Entry 8OHS (electron microscopy, 4.10 A resolution (low resolution: residue-level contacts below are approximate; hydrogen-bond / salt-bridge calls are withheld)); this record covers chains C and B of the 9 polymer chains in the assembly.

Chain C:
Name: Pyruvate dehydrogenase X component
From: Neurospora crassa
Reference sequence: Q7RWS2 (Q7RWS2_NEUCR); residue numbers follow UniProt; this construct covers 1-426
Chain sequence (426 residues; row label = number of the first residue in the row):
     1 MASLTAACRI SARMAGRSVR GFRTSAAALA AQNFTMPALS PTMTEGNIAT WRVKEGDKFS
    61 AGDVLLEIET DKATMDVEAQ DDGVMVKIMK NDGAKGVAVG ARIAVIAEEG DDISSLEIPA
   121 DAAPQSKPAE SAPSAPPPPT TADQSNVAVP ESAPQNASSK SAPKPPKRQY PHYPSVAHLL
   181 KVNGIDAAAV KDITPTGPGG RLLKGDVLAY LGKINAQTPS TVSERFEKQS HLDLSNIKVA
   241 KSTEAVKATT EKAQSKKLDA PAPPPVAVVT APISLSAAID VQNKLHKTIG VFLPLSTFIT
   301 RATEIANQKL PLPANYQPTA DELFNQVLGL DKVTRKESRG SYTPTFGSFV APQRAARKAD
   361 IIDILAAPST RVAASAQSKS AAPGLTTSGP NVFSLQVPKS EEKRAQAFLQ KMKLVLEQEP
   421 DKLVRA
Not modelled in the structure: 1-263, 350-391, 426

Chain B:
Name: Dihydrolipoyllysine-residue acetyltransferase component of pyruvate dehydrogenase complex, mitochondrial
From: Neurospora crassa
Notes: EC 2.3.1.12
Reference sequence: P20285 (ODP2_NEUCR); numbering as in UniProt (aligned over 1-458)
Chain sequence (458 residues; row label = number of the first residue in the row):
     1 MIVPVLSRQA LRHASVARVA LPSLTRWYAS YPPHTVVKMP ALSPTMTSGG IGAWQKKPGD
    61 KIEPGEVLVE IETDKAQMDF EFQEEGVLAK ILKDSGEKDV AVGNPIAILV EEGTDVNAFK
   121 DFTLKDAGGE TSPAVPKDEP KNESTASAPT PAPTPAPEPE NTSFTGRFQT ALEREPNALP
   181 AAKRLAREKG IDLRNVKGSG PGGKITEEDV KKALASAPAA GAAAAAYTDV PISGMRKTIA
   241 ARLKESVTEN PHFFVSTNLS VSKLLKLRQA LNSSADGRYK LSVNDFLIKA MGIASKRVPT
   301 VNSSWRDGVI RQFETVDVSV AVATPNGLIT PIVKGVEGKG LESISAAVKE LAKKARDGKL
   361 KPEEYQGGSI SISNMGMNPA VQSFTAIINP PQAAILAVGA PQKVAVPVEN EDGTTGVSWD
   421 EQIIVTASFD HKVVDGAVGA EWIRELKKVI ENPLELLL
Not modelled in the structure: 1-225
Swiss-Prot annotation at these positions:
  - active site: His431, Asp435
  - modified residue: Lys75 (N6-lipoyllysine)

Interface between chain C and chain B:
Pairs across the interface (8):
  Leu323(C) with Lys266(B); Gln269(B); Ala270(B)
  Gln326(C) with Lys266(B)
  Val327(C) with Lys266(B); Leu267(B); Leu454(B)
  Leu328(C) with Leu454(B)
Interface residues without a listed pair, chain C (5 interface residues in all): Lys332
Interface residues without a listed pair, chain B (7 interface residues in all): Lys263, Pro453

Overview:
5 residues of chain C and 7 residues of chain B are in contact. Curated annotation (UniProt) lists active-site
residues His431(B) and Asp435(B) on chain B.
Here chain C is Pyruvate dehydrogenase X component and chain B is Dihydrolipoyllysine-residue
acetyltransferase component of pyruvate dehydrogenase complex, mitochondrial, both from Neurospora crassa.
Entry 8OHS (Core-binding domain of fungal E3-binding domain bound to the native pyruvate dehydrogenase E2
core) was determined by electron microscopy together with 7R5M from the same study.
